Entry 7BZ3 (X-ray diffraction, 2.00 A resolution); this record covers chains B and D of the 4 polymer chains in the assembly.

== Chain B (and D) ==
Molecule: Metallo-beta-lactamase PNGM-1
Organism: uncultured bacterium
Notes: EC 3.5.2.6; chain D of this document is another copy of the same molecule, construct and numbering; everything in this record applies to it too
Reference sequence: A0A2U8UYM6 (A0A2U8UYM6_9BACT); residues 2-373 here = UniProt positions 2-373
Sequence (372 residues; numbered 2 to 373; the number before each row is that of its first residue):
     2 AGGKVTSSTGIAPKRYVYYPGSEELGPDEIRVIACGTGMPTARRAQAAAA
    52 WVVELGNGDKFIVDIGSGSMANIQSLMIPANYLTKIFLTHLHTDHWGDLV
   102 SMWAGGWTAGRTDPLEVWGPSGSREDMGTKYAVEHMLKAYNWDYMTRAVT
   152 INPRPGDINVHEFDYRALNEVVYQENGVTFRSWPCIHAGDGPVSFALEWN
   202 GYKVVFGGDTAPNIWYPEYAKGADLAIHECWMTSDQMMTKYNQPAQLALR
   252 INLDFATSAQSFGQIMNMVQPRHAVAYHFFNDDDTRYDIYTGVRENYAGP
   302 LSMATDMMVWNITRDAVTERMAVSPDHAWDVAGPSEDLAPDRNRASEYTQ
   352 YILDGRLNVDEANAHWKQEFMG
Not modelled in the structure: 2-14, 359-373 (chain D: 2-14, 42, 233-256, 335-344)
Construct notes: engineered mutation Ala257 (His in A0A2U8UYM6)
Metal / ion sites: Zn2+ site 1: His91, His93, His188, Asp210; Zn2+ site 2: Asp95, His96, Asp210, His279
What the authors report for this chain:
  - mutagenesis - H257A: unchanged binding to Zn2+

== How chain B and chain D interact ==
Residue-residue contacts - 184 pairs, chain B then chain D:
  Thr42(B) with Gln75(D); Asp331(D)
  Ala43(B) with Met71(D); Ala72(D); Gln75(D)
  Arg44(B) with Ala72(D); Asp327(D); His328(D); Ala329(D), hydrogen bond (side chain-backbone); Trp330(D)
  Arg45(B) with Ala72(D); Asn73(D), hydrogen bond; Ser76(D), hydrogen bond; Met308(D); Ser325(D), hydrogen bond; Pro326(D); Asp327(D), salt bridge
  Ala46(B) with Asp327(D), hydrogen bond (backbone-backbone); His328(D)
  Ser68(B) with Ser102(D)
  Ala72(B) with Arg44(D); Arg45(D)
  Asn73(B) with Arg45(D), hydrogen bond
  Gln75(B) with Ala43(D)
  Ser76(B) with Arg45(D), hydrogen bond
  Leu92(B) with Trp143(D), hydrophobic; Asp144(D)
  His93(B) with Trp143(D); Asp144(D); Arg148(D)
  Thr94(B) with Val101(D); Ala105(D); Tyr141(D); Asp144(D), hydrogen bond (backbone-side chain)
  Trp97(B) with Ala140(D); Tyr141(D)
  Gly98(B) with Tyr141(D)
  Val101(B) with Thr94(D)
  Ser102(B) with Ser68(D)
  Ala105(B) with Thr94(D)
  Arg125(B) with Met146(D); Glu348(D), salt bridge
  Asp127(B) with Asn142(D), hydrogen bond (backbone-side chain)
  Met128(B) with Asn142(D); Trp143(D); Met146(D), hydrophobic; Glu348(D)
  Tyr132(B) with Lys139(D)
  Ala133(B) with Ala140(D)
  His136(B) with His136(D), hydrogen bond; Lys139(D); Ala140(D)
  Met137(B) with Ala140(D)
  Lys139(B) with Tyr132(D); His136(D)
  Ala140(B) with Trp97(D); Ala133(D); His136(D); Met137(D)
  Tyr141(B) with Thr94(D); Trp97(D); Gly98(D)
  Asn142(B) with Asp127(D), hydrogen bond (side chain-backbone); Met128(D)
  Trp143(B) with His91(D); Leu92(D); His93(D); Met128(D); His188(D); Ala189(D), hydrophobic; Gly190(D); Asp191(D), hydrogen bond (side chain-backbone); Pro193(D)
  Asp144(B) with His93(D); Thr94(D), hydrogen bond (side chain-backbone)
  Met146(B) with Arg125(D); Met128(D), hydrophobic
  Thr147(B) with Ala189(D); Gly190(D)
  Arg148(B) with His93(D)
  Arg167(B) with Tyr352(D), hydrogen bond (backbone-side chain)
  Leu169(B) with Tyr352(D)
  Pro185(B) with Ile353(D), hydrophobic
  Cys186(B) with Ile353(D)
  Ile187(B) with Tyr349(D), hydrophobic; Ile353(D); Gly356(D); Arg357(D)
  His188(B) with Trp143(D); Tyr349(D)
  Ala189(B) with Trp143(D), hydrophobic; Thr147(D); Tyr349(D), hydrogen bond (backbone-side chain)
  Gly190(B) with Trp143(D); Thr147(D); Glu348(D); Tyr349(D)
  Asp191(B) with Trp143(D), hydrogen bond (backbone-side chain); Glu348(D), hydrogen bond (backbone-backbone); Tyr349(D); Thr350(D), hydrogen bond; Ile353(D)
  Pro193(B) with Trp143(D), hydrophobic
  Ala212(B) with Arg357(D)
  Pro213(B) with Arg357(D); Leu358(D), hydrogen bond (backbone-backbone); Val360(D), hydrophobic
  Asn214(B) with Gly356(D); Leu358(D)
  Ile215(B) with Gly356(D), hydrogen bond (backbone-backbone); Arg357(D)
  Trp216(B) with Tyr352(D); Ile353(D); Gly356(D)
  Met233(B) with Trp330(D), hydrophobic
  Ser235(B) with Trp367(D); Phe371(D)
  Asp236(B) with Phe371(D)
  Lys241(B) with Trp330(D)
  Tyr242(B) with Trp330(D)
  Ala246(B) with Phe371(D), hydrophobic
  Ala249(B) with Phe371(D), hydrophobic
  Leu250(B) with Trp367(D), hydrophobic; Lys368(D); Met372(D), hydrophobic
  Arg251(B) with Lys368(D)
  Asn253(B) with Asn364(D); Trp367(D)
  Leu254(B) with Lys368(D)
  Asp255(B) with Arg357(D), hydrogen bond (backbone-side chain)
  Ser259(B) with Asn364(D), hydrogen bond
  Gln261(B) with Ala363(D); Trp367(D)
  Ser262(B) with Val360(D); Asn364(D), hydrogen bond
  Gln265(B) with Leu358(D); Asn359(D), hydrogen bond (side chain-backbone); Val360(D); Glu362(D); Ala363(D)
  Phe281(B) with Ala329(D); Trp330(D), hydrophobic
  Asn282(B) with His328(D)
  Asp283(B) with His328(D), salt bridge; Trp330(D), hydrogen bond
  Thr286(B) with Trp330(D)
  Asn297(B) with Ala363(D)
  Ser325(B) with Arg45(D), hydrogen bond
  Pro326(B) with Arg45(D), hydrogen bond (backbone-side chain)
  Asp327(B) with Arg44(D), hydrogen bond (backbone-side chain); Arg45(D), salt bridge; Ala46(D)
  His328(B) with Arg44(D)
  Ala329(B) with Arg44(D); Phe281(D), hydrophobic
  Glu348(B) with Arg125(D), salt bridge; Met128(D); Gly190(D); Asp191(D), hydrogen bond (backbone-backbone)
  Tyr349(B) with His188(D); Ala189(D), hydrogen bond (side chain-backbone); Gly190(D); Asp191(D)
  Thr350(B) with Asp191(D), hydrogen bond
  Tyr352(B) with Arg167(D), hydrogen bond (side chain-backbone); Leu169(D); Trp216(D)
  Ile353(B) with Tyr166(D), hydrophobic; Pro185(D), hydrophobic; Cys186(D); Ile187(D); Asp191(D); Trp216(D)
  Gly356(B) with Ile187(D); Asn214(D); Ile215(D), hydrogen bond (backbone-backbone); Trp216(D)
  Arg357(B) with Ile187(D); Ala212(D); Pro213(D); Ile215(D)
  Leu358(B) with Pro213(D), hydrogen bond (backbone-backbone); Asn214(D); Ile215(D), hydrophobic
Also at the interface, not in a pair above, chain B (94 interface residues in all): Pro41, His91, Trp104, Ser124, Tyr166, Gly192, Met239, Ile266, Met269, Glu296, Met308
Also at the interface, not in a pair above, chain D (85 interface residues in all): Asp99, Gly106, Ser124, Ile266, Leu354, Asp355, His366, Glu370

== In short ==
The interface between chain B and chain D involves 94 residues on one side and 85 on the other; the contacts
include 34 hydrogen bonds and 5 salt bridges. Among the polar pairs are Arg45(B)-Asp327(D),
Arg125(B)-Glu348(D) and Asp283(B)-His328(D). The paper reports that H257A of chain B leaves binding to Zn2+
unchanged.
Both chains are Metallo-beta-lactamase PNGM-1 (uncultured bacterium). Entry 7BZ3 (The mutant variant of
PNGM-1. H257 was substituted for alanine to study substrate binding) was determined by X-ray diffraction,
deposited together with 7WI1, 7BYQ, 7BZ1, 7BZ4 and 7BZI.
